PDB entry 4AP3 | X-ray diffraction, 2.39 A resolution | chain A

# Chain A
Name: Steroid monooxygenase
Organism: Rhodococcus rhodochrous
Notes: EC 1.14.13.54
UniProt: O50641 (O50641_RHORH); numbering as in UniProt (aligned over 1-549)
Chain sequence (549 residues; each row starts with the number of its first residue):
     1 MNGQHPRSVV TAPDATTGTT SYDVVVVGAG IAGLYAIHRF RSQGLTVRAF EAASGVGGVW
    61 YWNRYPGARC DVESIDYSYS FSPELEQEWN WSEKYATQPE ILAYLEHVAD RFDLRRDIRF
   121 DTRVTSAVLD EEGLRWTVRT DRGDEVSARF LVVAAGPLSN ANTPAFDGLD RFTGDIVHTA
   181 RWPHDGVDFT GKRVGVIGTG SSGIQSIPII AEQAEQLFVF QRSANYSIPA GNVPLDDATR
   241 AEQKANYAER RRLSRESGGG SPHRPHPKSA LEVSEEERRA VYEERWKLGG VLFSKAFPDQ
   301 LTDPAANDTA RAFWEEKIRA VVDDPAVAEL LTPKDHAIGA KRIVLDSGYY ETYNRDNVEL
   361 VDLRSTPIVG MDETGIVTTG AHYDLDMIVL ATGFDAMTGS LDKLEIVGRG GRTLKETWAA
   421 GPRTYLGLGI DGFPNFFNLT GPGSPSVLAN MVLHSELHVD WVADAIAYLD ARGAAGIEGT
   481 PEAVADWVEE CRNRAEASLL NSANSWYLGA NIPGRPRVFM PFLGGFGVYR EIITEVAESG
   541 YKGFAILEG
Not modelled in the structure: 1-19, 232-235, 512-516
Construct notes: engineered mutation Leu345 (Thr in O50641)
Ligand contacts:
  - FAD (flavin-adenine dinucleotide): Val27, Gly28, Ala29, Gly30, Ile31, Ala32, Gly33, Phe50, Glu51, Ala52, Ala53, Gly57, Gly58, Val59, Trp60, Trp62, Asn63, Tyr65, Arg69, Cys70, Asp71, Val72, Tyr77, Thr122, Arg123, Val124, Ala154, Ala155, Gly156, Pro157, Leu158, Gln205, Arg342, Phe394, Ser400, Leu404, Thr440, Ala449, Asn450, Met451
  - NADP (NAP; NADP nicotinamide-adenine-dinucleotide phosphate): Asp71, Leu158, Gly200, Ser201, Asn225, Arg342, Gly393, Phe394, Val447, Trp506
From the paper describing this entry:
  - mutagenesis - T345L: abolished catalytic activity on progesterone
  - mutagenesis - K295A, T345L: unchanged catalytic activity on phenylacetone
  - catalytic residues: Arg342 (citing earlier work)
  - mutagenesis - V72I, K295A, L500Y: increased catalytic activity on progesterone
  - mutagenesis - P157Q, V291A: unchanged catalytic activity

# Overview
Chain A binds flavin-adenine dinucleotide and NADP. The paper reports the catalytic residue Arg342; V72I,
K295A and L500Y increase catalytic activity on progesterone; 6 substitutions were tested in all.
Chain A is Steroid monooxygenase (Rhodococcus rhodochrous); the structure, Oxidized steroid monooxygenase
bound to NADP, was determined by X-ray diffraction together with 4AOS, 4AOX and 4AP1 from the same study.
